8WHT - chains A and z of the 52 polymer chains in the assembly; structure by electron microscopy, 2.75 A resolution.

== Chain A ==
Molecule: Flagellar L-ring protein
Organism: Salmonella enterica subsp. enterica serovar Typhimurium str. LT2
UniProt: P0A1N8 (FLGH_SALTY); numbering as in UniProt (aligned over 1-232)
Amino-acid sequence (232 residues; row label = number of the first residue in the row):
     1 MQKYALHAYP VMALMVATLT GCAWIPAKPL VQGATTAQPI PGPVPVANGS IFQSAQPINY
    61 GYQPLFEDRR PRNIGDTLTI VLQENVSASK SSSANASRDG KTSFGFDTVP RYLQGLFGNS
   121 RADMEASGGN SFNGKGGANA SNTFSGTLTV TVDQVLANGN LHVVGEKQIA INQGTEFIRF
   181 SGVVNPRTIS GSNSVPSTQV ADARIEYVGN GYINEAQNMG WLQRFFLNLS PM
Disordered / not traced: 1-21
Curated features (UniProtKB/Swiss-Prot):
  - lipidation: Cys22 (N-palmitoyl cysteine)

== Chain z ==
Molecule: Flagellar P-ring protein
Organism: Salmonella enterica subsp. enterica serovar Typhimurium str. LT2
UniProt: P15930 (FLGI_SALTY); residue numbers follow UniProt; this construct covers 1-365
Amino-acid sequence (365 residues; row label = number of the first residue in the row):
     1 MFKALAGIVL ALVATLAHAE RIRDLTSVQG VRENSLIGYG LVVGLDGTGD QTTQTPFTTQ
    61 TLNNMLSQLG ITVPTGTNMQ LKNVAAVMVT ASYPPFARQG QTIDVVVSSM GNAKSLRGGT
   121 LLMTPLKGVD SQVYALAQGN ILVGGAGASA GGSSVQVNQL NGGRITNGAI IERELPTQFG
   181 AGNTINLQLN DEDFTMAQQI TDAINRARGY GSATALDART VQVRVPSGNS SQVRFLADIQ
   241 NMEVNVTPQD AKVVINSRTG SVVMNREVTL DSCAVAQGNL SVTVNRQLNV NQPNTPFGGG
   301 QTVVTPQTQI DLRQSGGSLQ SVRSSANLNS VVRALNALGA TPMDLMSILQ SMQSAGCLRA
   361 KLEII
Disordered / not traced: 1-19, 146-156, 284-315
Cystine bridges: Cys273-Cys357

== Interface between chain A and chain z ==
Pairs across the interface - 18 pairs, chain A then chain z:
  Tyr62(A) - Pro125(z)
  Gln63(A) - Gln68(z)
  Pro64(A) - Gln68(z)
  Leu65(A) - Asn64(z)
  Leu65(A) - Met65(z)  hydrogen bond (backbone-backbone)
  Phe66(A) - Gly40(z)
  Phe66(A) - Leu41(z)  hydrophobic
  Phe66(A) - Thr61(z)
  Phe66(A) - Asn64(z)
  Phe66(A) - Met65(z)  hydrophobic
  Phe66(A) - Leu122(z)  hydrophobic
  Phe66(A) - Met123(z)
  Glu67(A) - Asn64(z)
  Glu67(A) - Pro125(z)
  Glu67(A) - Lys127(z)  salt bridge
  Asp68(A) - Gln60(z)  hydrogen bond
  Asp68(A) - Asn64(z)  hydrogen bond
  Gly191(A) - Gln60(z)
Also at the interface, not in a pair above, chain A (9 interface residues in all): Arg69
Also at the interface, not in a pair above, chain z (14 interface residues in all): Tyr39, Thr124, Leu136

== Overview ==
9 residues of chain A and 14 residues of chain z are in contact, with 3 hydrogen bonds and 1 salt bridge.
Polar pairs include Glu67(A)-Lys127(z), Asp68(A)-Gln60(z) and Asp68(A)-Asn64(z).
Here chain A is Flagellar L-ring protein and chain z is Flagellar P-ring protein, both from Salmonella
enterica subsp. enterica serovar Typhimurium str. LT2. Entry 8WHT (Cryo-EM structure of the LP ring within the
flagellar motor-hook complex in the CW state) was determined by electron microscopy, deposited together with
8WIW, 8WK3, 8WK4, 8WKI, 8WKK, 8WKQ and 11 further entries.
